PDB entry 4ONF | X-ray diffraction, 2.00 A resolution | chains H and L of the 3 polymer chains in the assembly

# Chain H
Protein: 3D6 fab antibody heavy chain
Source organism: Mus musculus
Notes: antibody fragment or engineered binder
Amino-acid sequence (222 residues; numbered 1 to 222; the number before each row is that of its first residue):
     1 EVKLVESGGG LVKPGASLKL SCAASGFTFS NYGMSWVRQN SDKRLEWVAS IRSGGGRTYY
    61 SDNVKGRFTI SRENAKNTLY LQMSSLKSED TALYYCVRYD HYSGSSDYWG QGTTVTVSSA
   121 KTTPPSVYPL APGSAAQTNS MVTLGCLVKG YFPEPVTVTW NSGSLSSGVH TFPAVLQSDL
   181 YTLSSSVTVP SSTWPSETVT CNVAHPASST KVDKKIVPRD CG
Unresolved in the structure: 133-139, 220-222
Disulfides: Cys-22/Cys-96, Cys-146/Cys-201
From the paper describing this entry:
  - contacts within the chain: Asn-40/Arg-44 (hydrogen bond), Asp-42/Arg-44 (water-mediated contact)
  - conformationally variable residues (loop rearrangement): Asn-40

# Chain L
Protein: 3D6 fab antibody light chain
Source organism: Mus musculus
Notes: antibody fragment or engineered binder
Amino-acid sequence (219 residues; row label = number of the first residue in the row):
     1 YVVMTQTPLT LSVTIGQPAS ISCKSSQSLL DSDGKTYLNW LLQRPGQSPK RLIYLVSKLD
    61 SGVPDRFTGS GSGTDFTLKI SRIEAEDLGL YYCWQGTHFP RTFGGGTKLE IKRADAAPTV
   121 SIFPPSSEQL TSGGASVVCF LNNFYPKDIN VKWKIDGSER QNGVLNSWTD QDSKDSTYSM
   181 SSTLTLTKDE YERHNSYTCE ATHKTSTSPI VKSFNRNEC
Unresolved in the structure: 219
Disulfides: Cys-23/Cys-93, Cys-139/Cys-199
From the paper describing this entry:
  - conformationally variable residues (side-chain flip): Tyr-1
  - contacts within the chain: Val-2/Ser-26, Val-2/Gln-27

# Chain H / chain L interface
Residue-residue contacts - 75 pairs, chain H then chain L:
  Ser-35(H) / Arg-101(L)  hydrogen bond
  Val-37(H) / Arg-101(L)
  Val-37(H) / Phe-103(L)  hydrophobic
  Gln-39(H) / Gln-43(L)  hydrogen bond
  Gln-39(H) / Tyr-92(L)  hydrogen bond
  Lys-43(H) / Leu-90(L)
  Lys-43(H) / Tyr-92(L)  hydrogen bond (backbone-side chain)
  Leu-45(H) / Tyr-92(L)  hydrophobic
  Leu-45(H) / Phe-103(L)
  Trp-47(H) / Phe-99(L)  hydrophobic
  Trp-47(H) / Pro-100(L)  hydrophobic
  Trp-47(H) / Arg-101(L)
  Trp-47(H) / Phe-103(L)
  Ser-50(H) / Arg-101(L)  hydrogen bond
  Tyr-59(H) / Phe-99(L)  hydrophobic
  Tyr-60(H) / Phe-99(L)
  Tyr-95(H) / Gln-43(L)  hydrogen bond
  Tyr-95(H) / Gln-47(L)
  Tyr-95(H) / Pro-49(L)
  Ser-103(H) / Arg-51(L)  hydrogen bond
  Ser-103(H) / Tyr-54(L)
  Ser-103(H) / Leu-55(L)
  Gly-104(H) / Tyr-37(L)
  Ser-105(H) / Asn-39(L)
  Ser-105(H) / Arg-51(L)  hydrogen bond
  Ser-105(H) / Tyr-54(L)
  Ser-106(H) / Arg-51(L)
  Ser-106(H) / Trp-94(L)
  Ser-106(H) / Arg-101(L)
  Asp-107(H) / Arg-51(L)
  Trp-109(H) / Leu-41(L)  hydrophobic
  Trp-109(H) / Pro-49(L)  hydrophobic
  Trp-109(H) / Phe-103(L)  hydrophobic
  Gly-110(H) / Ser-48(L)  hydrogen bond (backbone-side chain)
  Gln-111(H) / Ser-48(L)
  Tyr-128(H) / Ser-126(L)
  Tyr-128(H) / Glu-128(L)
  Tyr-128(H) / Gln-129(L)
  Tyr-128(H) / Ser-132(L)
  Pro-129(H) / Ser-126(L)
  Pro-129(H) / Glu-128(L)
  Leu-130(H) / Phe-123(L)
  Leu-130(H) / Val-138(L)  hydrophobic
  Leu-130(H) / Phe-140(L)  hydrophobic
  Ala-131(H) / Phe-123(L)
  Ala-131(H) / Pro-124(L)
  Pro-132(H) / Phe-123(L)
  Thr-143(H) / Ser-121(L)
  Thr-143(H) / Phe-123(L)
  Leu-147(H) / Ser-136(L)
  Lys-149(H) / Gln-129(L)
  Lys-149(H) / Ser-136(L)
  His-170(H) / Asn-142(L)
  His-170(H) / Asn-143(L)
  His-170(H) / Ser-179(L)  hydrogen bond
  Phe-172(H) / Phe-140(L)  hydrophobic
  Phe-172(H) / Asn-142(L)
  Phe-172(H) / Ser-167(L)
  Phe-172(H) / Thr-169(L)
  Phe-172(H) / Ser-179(L)
  Phe-172(H) / Met-180(L)
  Phe-172(H) / Ser-181(L)
  Pro-173(H) / Ser-167(L)  hydrogen bond (backbone-side chain)
  Pro-173(H) / Trp-168(L)
  Val-175(H) / Leu-165(L)  hydrophobic
  Val-175(H) / Asn-166(L)
  Val-175(H) / Ser-167(L)
  Gln-177(H) / Leu-165(L)
  Ser-184(H) / Phe-140(L)
  Ser-185(H) / Phe-140(L)
  Ser-186(H) / Phe-140(L)
  Ser-186(H) / Asn-142(L)  hydrogen bond
  Lys-214(H) / Glu-128(L)  salt bridge
  Arg-219(H) / Pro-124(L)
  Arg-219(H) / Pro-125(L)  hydrogen bond (side chain-backbone)
Other interface residues (no listed pair), chain H (39 interface residues in all): Glu-46, Leu-144, Gly-145
Other interface residues (no listed pair), chain L (39 interface residues in all): Thr-185

# Summary
The chain H/chain L interface involves 39 residues from each chain, with 13 hydrogen bonds and 1 salt bridge.
Among the polar pairs are Lys-214(H)/Glu-128(L), Ser-35(H)/Arg-101(L) and Gln-39(H)/Gln-43(L). From the paper:
conformational variability at Asn-40(H) and Tyr-1(L); contacts within the chain involving Asn-40(H), Arg-44(H)
and Val-2(L) among others.
Here chain H is 3D6 fab antibody heavy chain and chain L is 3D6 fab antibody light chain, both from Mus
musculus. Entry 4ONF (Fab fragment of 3D6 in complex with amyloid beta 1-7) was determined by X-ray
diffraction, deposited together with 4ONG.
